Entry 8G96 (X-ray diffraction, 2.30 A resolution); this record covers chain A.

# Chain A
Name: Dimodular nonribosomal peptide synthase
From: Acinetobacter baumannii AB307-0294
Reference sequence: A0A5K6CNB8 (A0A5K6CNB8_ACIB3); numbering as in UniProt (aligned over 1-412)
Sequence (414 residues; numbered -1 to 412; the number before each row is that of its first residue; numbers below 1 keep their minus sign (Gly-1 is residue -1)):
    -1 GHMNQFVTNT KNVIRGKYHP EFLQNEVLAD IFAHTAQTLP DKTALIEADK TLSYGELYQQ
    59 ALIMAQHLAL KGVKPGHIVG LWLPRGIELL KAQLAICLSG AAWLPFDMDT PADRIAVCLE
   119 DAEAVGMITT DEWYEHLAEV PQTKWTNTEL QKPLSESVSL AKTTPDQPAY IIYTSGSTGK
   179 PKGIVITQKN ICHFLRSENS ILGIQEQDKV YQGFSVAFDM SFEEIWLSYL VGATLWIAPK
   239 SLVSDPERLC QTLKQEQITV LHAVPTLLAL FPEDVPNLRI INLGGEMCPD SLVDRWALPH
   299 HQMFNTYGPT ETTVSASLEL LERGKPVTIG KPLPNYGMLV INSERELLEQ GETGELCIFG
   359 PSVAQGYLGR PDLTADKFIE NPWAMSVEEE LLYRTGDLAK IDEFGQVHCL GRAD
Not modelled in the structure: -1 to 5, 412
Sequence notes: expression tag (-1 to 0)
UniProt features mapped onto this chain:
  - binding site (L-ornithine): Asp217, Glu221, Thr304, Val312, Ser313
  - binding site (D-ornithine): Glu221, Thr304, Gly306, Thr308, Ser313
  - site: Met218 (Important for substrate specificity)
  - mutagenesis: Asp217 (D217A: Loss of amino acid adenylation activity), Met218 (M218A: Minimal impact on catalytic efficiency for L-Orn adenylation but 10-fold increase in catalytic efficiency for L-lys adenylation), Glu221 (E221A: Loss of amino acid adenylation activity), Thr304 (T304A: High decrease in substrate affinity), Ser313 (S313A: High decrease in substrate affinity)
Ligand contacts: L-ornithine (ORN): Asp217, Met218, Glu221, Gly282, Gly283, Thr304, Tyr305, Gly306, Pro307, Thr308, Val312, Ser313
From the paper describing this entry:
  - binding site for L-ornithine: Asp217, Met218, Glu221, Thr304, Ser313
  - specificity-determining residues: Met218
  - mutagenesis - D217A, E221A: abolished catalytic activity on L-ornithine
  - mutagenesis - T304A, S313A (183-fold): decreased catalytic activity on L-ornithine
  - mutagenesis - M218A: unchanged catalytic activity on L-Orn
  - mutagenesis - M218A (10-fold): increased catalytic activity on L-Lys

# Summary
Ligands of chain A: L-ornithine. UniProt lists 5 L-ornithine-binding residues, 5 D-ornithine-binding residues
and 5 mutagenesis sites. The paper reports a binding site for L-ornithine at Asp217, Met218 and Glu221 among
others; D217A and E221A abolish catalytic activity on L-ornithine; 5 substitutions were tested in all.
Chain A is Dimodular nonribosomal peptide synthase (Acinetobacter baumannii AB307-0294); the structure,
Adenylation domain structure from NRPS-like Delta-Poly-L-Ornithine synthetase (L-Ornithine bound), was
determined by X-ray diffraction together with 8G95, 8G97 and 8G98 from the same study.
